Entry 3LTG (X-ray diffraction, 3.40 A resolution); this record covers chains A and C of the 3 polymer chains in the assembly.

[Chain A (and C)]
Molecule: Epidermal growth factor receptor
Source organism: Drosophila melanogaster
Notes: EC 2.7.10.-; fragment: ectodomain, residues 100-688; chain C of this document is another copy of the same molecule, construct and numbering; everything in this record applies to it too
Reference sequence: P04412 (P04412_DROME); residues 1-589 here correspond to UniProt positions 100-688 (UniProt number = residue number + 99)
Sequence (601 residues; numbered -5 to 595; the number before each row is that of its first residue; numbers below 1 keep their minus sign (His-5 is residue -5)):
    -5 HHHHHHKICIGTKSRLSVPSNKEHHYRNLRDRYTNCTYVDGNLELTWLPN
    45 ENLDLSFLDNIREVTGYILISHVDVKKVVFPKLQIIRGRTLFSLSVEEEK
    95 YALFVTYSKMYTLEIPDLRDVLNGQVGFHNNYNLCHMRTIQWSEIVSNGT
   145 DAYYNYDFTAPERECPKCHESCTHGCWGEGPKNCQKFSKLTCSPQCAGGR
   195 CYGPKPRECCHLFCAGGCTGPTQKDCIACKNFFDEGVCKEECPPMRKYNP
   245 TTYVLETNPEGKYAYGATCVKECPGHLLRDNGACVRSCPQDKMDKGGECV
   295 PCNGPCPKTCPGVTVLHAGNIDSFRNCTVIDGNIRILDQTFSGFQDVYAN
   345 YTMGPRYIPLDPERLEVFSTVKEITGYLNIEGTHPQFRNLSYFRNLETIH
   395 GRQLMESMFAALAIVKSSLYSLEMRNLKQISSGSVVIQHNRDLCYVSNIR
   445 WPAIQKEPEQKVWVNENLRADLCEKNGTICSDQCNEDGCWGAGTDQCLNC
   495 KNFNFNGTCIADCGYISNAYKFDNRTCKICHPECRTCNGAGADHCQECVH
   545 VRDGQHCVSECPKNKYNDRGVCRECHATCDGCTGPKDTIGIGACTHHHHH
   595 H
Unresolved in the structure: -5 to -3, 90-91, 148-153, 526-530, 533-595 (chain C: -5 to -1, 144-152, 540-595)
Construct notes: expression tag (-5 to 0, 590-595); conflict Glu38 (Lys137 in P04412), Gly230 (Ala329 in P04412), Cys232 (Ser331 in P04412), Leu359 (Arg458 in P04412), Asn493 (Thr592 in P04412)
Curated features (UniProtKB/Swiss-Prot):
  - glycosylation (N-linked (GlcNAc...) asparagine): Asn29, Asn142, Asn320, Asn344, Asn383, Asn470, Asn500, Asn518
Cystine bridges: Cys3-Cys30, Cys129-Cys159, Cys162-Cys170, Cys166-Cys178, Cys186-Cys195, Cys190-Cys203, Cys204-Cys212, Cys208-Cys220, Cys223-Cys232, Cys236-Cys263, Cys267-Cys278, Cys282-Cys293, Cys296-Cys300, Cys304-Cys321, Cys438-Cys467, Cys474-Cys483, Cys478-Cys491, Cys494-Cys503, Cys507-Cys521

[Interface between chain A and chain C]
Residue-residue contacts (73):
  Asp34(A) - Tyr247(C)  hydrogen bond
  Arg83(A) - Thr245(C)
  Thr84(A) - Thr245(C)
  Gln189(A) - Lys199(C)
  Gln189(A) - Pro200(C)
  Cys190(A) - Pro200(C)  hydrophobic
  Cys190(A) - Arg201(C)  hydrogen bond (backbone-side chain)
  Ala191(A) - Arg201(C)
  Gly192(A) - Arg201(C)  hydrogen bond (backbone-side chain)
  Gly193(A) - Arg201(C)
  Pro200(A) - Pro200(C)
  Arg201(A) - Gln189(C)  hydrogen bond (backbone-side chain)
  Cys203(A) - Gln189(C)  hydrogen bond (backbone-side chain)
  Cys204(A) - Gln189(C)
  Cys204(A) - Arg201(C)  hydrogen bond (backbone-side chain)
  His205(A) - Gln189(C)  hydrogen bond (side chain-backbone)
  Leu206(A) - Arg201(C)
  Pro215(A) - Pro188(C)  hydrophobic
  Pro215(A) - Gln189(C)
  Thr216(A) - Ala191(C)
  Gln217(A) - Ala191(C)
  Glu234(A) - His205(C)  salt bridge
  Glu235(A) - Phe207(C)
  Glu235(A) - Glu234(C)
  Glu235(A) - Glu235(C)
  Pro238(A) - Glu235(C)
  Arg240(A) - Asp274(C)  salt bridge
  Arg240(A) - Pro283(C)
  Tyr242(A) - Phe226(C)  hydrophobic
  Tyr242(A) - Ala258(C)  hydrogen bond (side chain-backbone)
  Tyr242(A) - Tyr259(C)
  Tyr242(A) - Gly260(C)  hydrogen bond (side chain-backbone)
  Tyr242(A) - Ala277(C)  hydrophobic
  Tyr242(A) - Cys278(C)  hydrogen bond (side chain-backbone)
  Pro244(A) - Gly260(C)
  Thr245(A) - Arg83(C)
  Thr245(A) - Arg280(C)
  Thr246(A) - Arg280(C)  hydrogen bond (backbone-side chain)
  Tyr247(A) - Tyr259(C)  hydrophobic
  Tyr247(A) - Gly260(C)
  Tyr247(A) - Cys278(C)
  Tyr247(A) - Val279(C)
  Tyr247(A) - Arg280(C)  hydrogen bond (backbone-backbone)
  Val248(A) - Val279(C)  hydrophobic
  Val248(A) - Ser281(C)
  Leu249(A) - Asp274(C)
  Leu249(A) - Asn275(C)
  Leu249(A) - Ala277(C)  hydrophobic
  Leu249(A) - Val279(C)
  Ala258(A) - Tyr242(C)  hydrogen bond (backbone-side chain)
  Tyr259(A) - Tyr247(C)  hydrophobic
  Gly260(A) - Tyr242(C)  hydrogen bond (backbone-side chain)
  Gly260(A) - Pro244(C)
  Gly260(A) - Tyr247(C)
  Leu271(A) - Tyr247(C)  hydrophobic
  Asp274(A) - Arg240(C)  salt bridge
  Asp274(A) - Leu249(C)
  Asn275(A) - Arg240(C)
  Asn275(A) - Leu249(C)
  Asn275(A) - Asn275(C)
  Ala277(A) - Tyr242(C)  hydrophobic
  Ala277(A) - Leu249(C)  hydrophobic
  Cys278(A) - Tyr242(C)  hydrogen bond (backbone-side chain)
  Cys278(A) - Tyr247(C)
  Val279(A) - Tyr242(C)  hydrophobic
  Val279(A) - Tyr247(C)
  Val279(A) - Val248(C)  hydrophobic
  Val279(A) - Leu249(C)
  Arg280(A) - Tyr247(C)  hydrogen bond (backbone-backbone)
  Pro283(A) - Arg240(C)
  Pro295(A) - Pro295(C)  hydrophobic
  Asn297(A) - Asn297(C)
  Asn297(A) - Gly298(C)
Interface residues without a listed pair, chain A (45 interface residues in all): Arg194, Glu202, Phe207, Ser281
Interface residues without a listed pair, chain C (37 interface residues in all): Leu206, Ala261, Gly276, Lys286

[Summary]
The interface between chain A and chain C involves 45 residues on one side and 37 on the other; the contacts
include 16 hydrogen bonds and 3 salt bridges. Among the polar pairs are Glu234(A)-His205(C),
Arg240(A)-Asp274(C) and Asp34(A)-Tyr247(C).
Both chains are Epidermal growth factor receptor (Drosophila melanogaster). Entry 3LTG (Crystal structure of
the Drosophila Epidermal Growth Factor Receptor ectodomain complexed with a low affinity Spitz ...) was
determined by X-ray diffraction, deposited together with 3LTF.
